PDB entry 8QE9 | electron microscopy, 3.90 A resolution | chains 1F and 2F of the 64 polymer chains in the assembly

== Chain 1F ==
Name: DUF1071 domain-containing protein
Organism: Staphylococcus phage 80alpha
UniProtKB: A0A0E1VL05 (A0A0E1VL05_STAA3); residues 2-207 here = UniProt positions 2-207
Chain sequence (206 residues; each row starts with the number of its first residue):
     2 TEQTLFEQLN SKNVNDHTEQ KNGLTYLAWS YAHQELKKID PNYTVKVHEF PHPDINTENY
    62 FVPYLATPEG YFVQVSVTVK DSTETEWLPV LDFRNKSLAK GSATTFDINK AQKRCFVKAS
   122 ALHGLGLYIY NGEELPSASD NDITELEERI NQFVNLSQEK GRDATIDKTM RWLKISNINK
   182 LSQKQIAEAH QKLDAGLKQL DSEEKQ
Unresolved in the structure: 2-3, 161-166, 205-207

== Chain 2F ==
Name: Helix-turn-helix XRE family protein
Organism: Staphylococcus aureus
UniProtKB: A0FIL5 (A0FIL5_STAAU); numbering as in UniProt (aligned over 2-224)
Chain sequence (233 residues; numbered 0 to 232; the number before each row is that of its first residue; numbering starts at 0):
     0 MGIRNRLSEL LSERGLKISR VAKDVKIARS SLTSMAQNDS EMIRYDAIDK LCSYLHISPS
    60 EFFEHNPINF DFTFDEEPNY KINDVFEGFE VTANITHAFS IENFDFEILV DVELDNRQKL
   120 NFDLDVSYKE TEKITNSQHR FIFTIKNEDE NIGLKKYVDS LSAGLKNLLF KKINQKLSGY
   180 VSEIIVKNID DIEELFPNKG EKSTTLHKEI LQTDSRLSSD IFKEYGSHHH HHH
Unresolved in the structure: 0-1, 224-232
Differences from the reference sequence: initiating methionine (0); expression tag (1, 225-232)
From the paper describing this entry:
  - mutagenesis - E89A/V90A/T91A: unchanged binding to DUF1071 domain-containing protein (chain 1F)
  - mutagenesis - F195A/P196A/N197A/K198A/G199A/E200A: abolished binding to DUF1071 domain-containing protein (chain 1F)

== Chain 1F / chain 2F interface ==
Residue-residue contacts - 13 pairs, chain 1F then chain 2F:
  Phe154(1F) with Val90(2F), hydrophobic
  Val155(1F) with Phe195(2F)
  Ser158(1F) with Phe195(2F)
  Gln159(1F) with Phe195(2F)
  Lys169(1F) with Val90(2F); Leu194(2F), hydrogen bond (side chain-backbone); Phe195(2F)
  Arg172(1F) with Glu89(2F); Glu192(2F), salt bridge; Leu194(2F)
  Trp173(1F) with Glu89(2F), hydrogen bond (backbone-side chain); Val90(2F), hydrophobic
  Leu201(1F) with Thr91(2F)
Other interface residues (no listed pair), chain 1F (10 interface residues in all): Asp168, Thr170
Other interface residues (no listed pair), chain 2F (9 interface residues in all): Gly87, Pro196, Lys198

== Summary ==
10 residues of chain 1F face 9 of chain 2F across their interface; the contacts include 2 hydrogen bonds and 1
salt bridge. Polar pairs include Arg172(1F)-Glu192(2F), Lys169(1F)-Leu194(2F) and Trp173(1F)-Glu89(2F). The
paper reports that F195A/P196A/N197A/K198A/G199A/E200A of chain 2F abolish binding to DUF1071
domain-containing protein (chain 1F); E89A/V90A/T91A of chain 2F leave binding to DUF1071 domain-containing
protein (chain 1F) unchanged.
Chain 1F is DUF1071 domain-containing protein (Staphylococcus phage 80alpha) and chain 2F is Helix-turn-helix
XRE family protein (Staphylococcus aureus); the structure, Complex between the 80a-Sak SSAP and the SaPI2 Stl
master regulator, was determined by electron microscopy together with 8Q86, 8RC5 and 8PQ8 from the same study.
